PDB entry 6JFH | electron microscopy, 20.00 A resolution (very low resolution: no residue pairs are listed; an interface is given only as per-side residue counts) | chains A and B of the 12 polymer chains in the assembly

[Chain A]
Name: ZIKV structural E protein
From: Zika virus
Amino-acid sequence (501 residues; numbered 1 to 501; the number before each row is that of its first residue):
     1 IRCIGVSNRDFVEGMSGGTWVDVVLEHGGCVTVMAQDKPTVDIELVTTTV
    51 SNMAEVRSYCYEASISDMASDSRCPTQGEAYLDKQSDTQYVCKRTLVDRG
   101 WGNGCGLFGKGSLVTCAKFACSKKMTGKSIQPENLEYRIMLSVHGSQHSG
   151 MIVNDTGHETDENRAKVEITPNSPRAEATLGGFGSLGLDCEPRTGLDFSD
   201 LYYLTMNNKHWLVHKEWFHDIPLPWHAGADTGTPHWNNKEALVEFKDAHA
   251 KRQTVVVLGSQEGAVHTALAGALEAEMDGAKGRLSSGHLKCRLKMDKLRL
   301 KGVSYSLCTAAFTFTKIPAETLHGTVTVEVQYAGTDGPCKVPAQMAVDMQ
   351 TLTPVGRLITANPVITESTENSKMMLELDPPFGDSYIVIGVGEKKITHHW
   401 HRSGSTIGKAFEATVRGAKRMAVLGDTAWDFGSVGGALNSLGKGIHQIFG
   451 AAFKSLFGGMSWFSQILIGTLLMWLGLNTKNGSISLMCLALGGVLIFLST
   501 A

[Chain B]
Name: strutural protein M
From: Zika virus
Notes: EC 3.4.21.91, 3.6.1.15, 3.6.4.13, 2.1.1.56, 2.1.1.57, 2.7.7.48
Reference sequence: A0A024B7W1 (A0A024B7W1_ZIKV); residues 1-75 here correspond to UniProt positions 216-290 (UniProt number = residue number + 215)
Amino-acid sequence (75 residues; row label = number of the first residue in the row):
     1 AVTLPSHSTRKLQTRSQTWLESREYTKHLIRVENWIFRNPGFALAAAAIA
    51 WLLGSSTSQKVIYLVMILLIAPAYS
Curated features (UniProtKB/Swiss-Prot):
  - site: Ser75 (Cleavage)

[Interface between chain A and chain B]
Chains A and B do not touch in the deposited assembly.

[Summary]
No residue of chain A is in contact with chain B.
Here chain A is ZIKV structural E protein and chain B is strutural protein M, both from Zika virus. Entry 6JFH
(The asymmetric-reconstructed cryo-EM structure of Zika virus-FabZK2B10 complex) was determined by electron
microscopy together with 6JFI from the same study.
